1ZLJ - chains A and B; structure by X-ray diffraction, 2.00 A resolution.

# Chain A (and B)
Molecule: Dormancy Survival Regulator
From: Mycobacterium tuberculosis
Notes: fragment: C-terminal domain; chain B of this document is another copy of the same molecule, construct and numbering; everything in this record applies to it too
Amino-acid sequence (78 residues; row label = number of the first residue in the row):
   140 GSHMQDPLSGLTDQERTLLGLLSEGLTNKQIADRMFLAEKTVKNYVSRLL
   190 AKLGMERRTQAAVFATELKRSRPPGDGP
Disordered / not traced: 140-144, 214-217 (chain B: 140, 210-217)
Sequence notes: cloning artifact (140-143); modified residue (174, 194)
Modified residues: Mse143 (selenomethionine); Mse174 (selenomethionine; parent Met); Mse194 (selenomethionine; parent Met)

# How chain A and chain B interact
Pairs across the interface (22; chain A residue first):
  Ser162(A) with Val202(B)
  Glu163(A) with Gln199(B)
  Gly164(A) with Arg196(B); Thr198(B); Gln199(B)
  Thr166(A) with Arg196(B)
  Arg196(A) with Gly164(B), hydrogen bond (side chain-backbone); Thr166(B); Gln169(B)
  Thr198(A) with Leu161(B); Arg197(B); Thr198(B); Ala201(B)
  Gln199(A) with Gly164(B)
  Ala201(A) with Val202(B)
  Val202(A) with Ser162(B); Ala201(B), hydrophobic; Thr205(B)
  Thr205(A) with Val202(B); Thr205(B); Glu206(B)
  Glu206(A) with Thr205(B)
Other interface residues (no listed pair), chain A (13 interface residues in all): Leu161, Arg197

# Summary
Chain A and chain B each contribute 13 residues to their interface, with 1 hydrogen bond. The hydrogen-bonded
pair is Arg196(A)-Gly164(B).
Both chains are Dormancy Survival Regulator (Mycobacterium tuberculosis). Entry 1ZLJ (Crystal Structure of the
Mycobacterium tuberculosis Hypoxic Response Regulator DosR C-terminal Domain) was determined by X-ray
diffraction together with 1ZLK from the same study.
